PDB entry 9Q90 | electron microscopy, 3.50 A resolution | chains D and M of the 14 polymer chains in the assembly

[Chain D]
Protein: DNA-directed RNA polymerase subunit beta'
Organism: Escherichia coli K-12
Notes: EC 2.7.7.6
UniProtKB: P0A8T7 (RPOC_ECOLI); residue numbers follow UniProt; this construct covers 1-1407
Chain sequence (1407 residues; row label = number of the first residue in the row):
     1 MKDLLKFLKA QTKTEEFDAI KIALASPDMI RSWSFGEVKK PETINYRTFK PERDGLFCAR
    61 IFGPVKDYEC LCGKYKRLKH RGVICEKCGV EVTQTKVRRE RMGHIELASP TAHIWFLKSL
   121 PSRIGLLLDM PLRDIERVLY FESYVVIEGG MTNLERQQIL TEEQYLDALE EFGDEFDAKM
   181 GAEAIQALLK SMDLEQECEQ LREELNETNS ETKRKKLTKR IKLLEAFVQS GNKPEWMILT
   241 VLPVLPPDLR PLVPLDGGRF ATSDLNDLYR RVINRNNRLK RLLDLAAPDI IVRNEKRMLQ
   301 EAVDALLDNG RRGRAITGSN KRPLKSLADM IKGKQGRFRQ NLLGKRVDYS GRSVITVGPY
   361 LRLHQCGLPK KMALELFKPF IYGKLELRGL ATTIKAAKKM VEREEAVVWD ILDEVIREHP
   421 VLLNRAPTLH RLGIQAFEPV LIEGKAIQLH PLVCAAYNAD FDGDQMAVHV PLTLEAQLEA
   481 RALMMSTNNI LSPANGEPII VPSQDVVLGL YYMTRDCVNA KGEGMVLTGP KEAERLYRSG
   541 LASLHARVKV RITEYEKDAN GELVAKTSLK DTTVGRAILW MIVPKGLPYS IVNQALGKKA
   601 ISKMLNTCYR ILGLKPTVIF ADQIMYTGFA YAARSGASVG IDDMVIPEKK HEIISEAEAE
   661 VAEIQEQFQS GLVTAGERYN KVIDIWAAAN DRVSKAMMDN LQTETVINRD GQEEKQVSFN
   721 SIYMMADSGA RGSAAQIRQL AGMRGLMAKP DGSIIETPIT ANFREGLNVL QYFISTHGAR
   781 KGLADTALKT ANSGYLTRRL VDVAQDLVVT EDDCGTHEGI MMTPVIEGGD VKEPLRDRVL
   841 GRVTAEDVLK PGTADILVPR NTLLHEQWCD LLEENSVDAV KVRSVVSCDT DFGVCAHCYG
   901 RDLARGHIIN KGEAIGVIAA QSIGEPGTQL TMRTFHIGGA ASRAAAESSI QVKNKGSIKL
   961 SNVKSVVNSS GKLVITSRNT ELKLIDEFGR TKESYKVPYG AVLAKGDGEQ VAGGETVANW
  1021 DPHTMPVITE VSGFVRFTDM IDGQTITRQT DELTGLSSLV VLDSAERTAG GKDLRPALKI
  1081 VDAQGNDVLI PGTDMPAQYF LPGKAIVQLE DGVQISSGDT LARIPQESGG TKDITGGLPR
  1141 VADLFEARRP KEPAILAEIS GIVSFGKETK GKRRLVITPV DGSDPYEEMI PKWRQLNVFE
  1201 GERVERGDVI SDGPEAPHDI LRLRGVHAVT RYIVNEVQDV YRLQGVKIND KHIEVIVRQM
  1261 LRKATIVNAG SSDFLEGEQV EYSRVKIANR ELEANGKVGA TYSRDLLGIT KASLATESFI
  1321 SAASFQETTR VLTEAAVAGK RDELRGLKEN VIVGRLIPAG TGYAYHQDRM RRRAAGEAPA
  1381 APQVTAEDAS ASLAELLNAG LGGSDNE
Not modelled in the structure: 1, 934-946, 1050-1056, 1068-1074, 1089-1096, 1127-1132, 1377-1407
UniProt features mapped onto this chain:
  - binding site (Zn(2+)): Cys70, Cys72, Cys85, Cys88, Cys814, Cys888, Cys895, Cys898
  - binding site (Mg(2+)): Asp460, Asp462, Asp464
  - modified residue: Lys983 (N6-acetyllysine)
  - mutagenesis: Gln504 (Q504P: Resistant to antibiotics salinamide A and B), Asn690 (N690D: Resistant to antibiotics salinamide A and B), Met697 (M697V: Resistant to antibiotics salinamide A and B), Ala735 (A735T: Resistant to antibiotics salinamide A and B), Arg738 (R738C/H/P/S: Resistant to antibiotics salinamide A and B), Ala748 (A748E: Resistant to antibiotics salinamide A and B), Pro758 (P758S/T: Resistant to antibiotics salinamide A and B), Phe763 (F763C: Resistant to antibiotics salinamide A and B), Ser775 (S775A: Resistant to antibiotics salinamide A and B), Ala779 (A779T/V: Resistant to antibiotics salinamide A and B), Arg780 (R780C: Resistant to antibiotics salinamide A and B), Gly782 (G782A/C: Resistant to antibiotics salinamide A and B), 1 further mutagenesis entry in UniProt

[Chain M]
Protein: RNA polymerase sigma-54 factor
Organism: Klebsiella pneumoniae
UniProtKB: A6TEM1 (A6TEM1_KLEP7); residues 15-477 here correspond to UniProt positions 1-463 (UniProt number = residue number - 14)
Chain sequence (497 residues; each row starts with the number of its first residue; numbers below 1 keep their minus sign (Met-19 is residue -19)):
   -19 MGSSHHHHHH SSGLVPRGSH MKQGLQLRLS QQLAMTPQLQ QAIRLLQLST LELQQELQQA
    41 LESNPLLEQT DLHDEVEAKE VEDRESLDTV DALEQKEMPD ELPLDASWDE IYTAGTPSGN
   101 GVDYQDDELP VYQGETTQTL QDYLMWQVEL TPFTDTDRAI ATSIVDAVDD TGYLTIQIED
   161 IVDSIGDDEI GLEEVEAVLK RIQRFDPVGV AAKDLRDCLL IQLSQFAKET PWLEEARLII
   221 SDHLDLLANH DFRTLMRVTR LKEEVLKEAV NLIQSLDPRP GQSIQTSEPE YVIPDVLVRK
   281 VSGRWTVELN ADSIPRLKIN QQYAAMGNSA RNDADGQFIR SNLQEARWLI KSLESRNDTL
   341 LRVSRCIVEQ QQAFFEQGEE YMKPMVLADI AQAVEMHEST ISRVTTQKYL HSPRGIFELK
   401 YFFSSHVNTE GGGEASSTAI RALVKKLIAA ENPAKPLSDS KLTSMLSEQG IMVARRTVAK
   461 YRESLSIPPS NQRKQLV
Not modelled in the structure: -19 to 0, 49-108
Differences from the reference sequence: initiating methionine (-19); expression tag (-18 to 14)

[Interface between chain D and chain M]
Contacting residue pairs (42):
  Leu4(D) with Ala139(M)
  Leu5(D) with Asp135(M); Thr136(M); Ala139(M), hydrophobic
  Leu8(D) with Thr142(M)
  Glu42(D) with Gln35(M)
  Asn45(D) with Leu31(M)
  Phe49(D) with Tyr271(M), hydrophobic
  Glu52(D) with Gln35(M), hydrogen bond
  Tyr68(D) with Asp146(M)
  Arg77(D) with Asp146(M), salt bridge; Ala147(M); Ile156(M)
  Leu78(D) with Ser143(M); Asp146(M), hydrogen bond (backbone-side chain)
  Arg81(D) with Ser164(M)
  Pro251(D) with Tyr112(M)
  Val253(D) with Val111(M); Tyr112(M), hydrophobic
  Asp256(D) with Glu270(M)
  Gly257(D) with Glu270(M)
  Gly258(D) with Glu270(M), hydrogen bond (backbone-backbone)
  Thr262(D) with Tyr112(M)
  Ser263(D) with Pro110(M); Tyr112(M), hydrogen bond (backbone-side chain)
  Leu265(D) with Tyr112(M)
  Arg278(D) with Leu41(M); Glu42(M); Pro45(M), hydrogen bond (side chain-backbone); Leu47(M), hydrogen bond (side chain-backbone)
  Arg281(D) with Glu42(M), salt bridge; Ser43(M), hydrogen bond
  Leu282(D) with Pro45(M), hydrophobic
  Pro288(D) with Phe318(M)
  Ile290(D) with Met306(M), hydrophobic
  Ile291(D) with Tyr303(M), hydrophobic
  Asn294(D) with Tyr303(M), hydrogen bond
  Glu295(D) with Tyr303(M), hydrogen bond
  Arg322(D) with Pro110(M)
  Lys325(D) with Pro110(M)
  Ile394(D) with Leu130(M)
  Lys395(D) with Arg184(M)
Interface residues without a listed pair, chain D (42 interface residues in all): Arg47, Lys79, Leu255, Asp264, Asn266, Asn274, Asn277, Leu285, Ala287, Arg337, Lys398
Interface residues without a listed pair, chain M (41 interface residues in all): Gln38, Gln39, Asn44, Gln113, Gly114, Tyr123, Trp126, Gln127, Thr155, Ile165, Phe185, Asp186, Val188, Gln302, Asp315

[Overview]
42 residues of chain D and 41 residues of chain M are in contact; the contacts include 9 hydrogen bonds and 2
salt bridges. Among the polar pairs are Arg77(D)-Asp146(M), Arg281(D)-Glu42(M) and Glu52(D)-Gln35(M).
Here chain D is DNA-directed RNA polymerase subunit beta' (Escherichia coli K-12) and chain M is RNA
polymerase sigma-54 factor (Klebsiella pneumoniae). Entry 9Q90 (CryoEM structure of bacterial transcription
intermediate complex mediated by activator PspF) was determined by electron microscopy.
